3RGD - chains E and I of the 24 polymer chains in the assembly; structure by X-ray diffraction, 2.89 A resolution.

== Chain E (and I) ==
Molecule: Ferritin, middle subunit
Source organism: Rana catesbeiana
Notes: EC 1.16.3.1; chain I of this document is another copy of the same molecule, construct and numbering; everything in this record applies to it too
Reference sequence: P07798 (FRI2_RANCA); numbering as in UniProt (aligned over 1-176)
Chain sequence (176 residues; each row starts with the number of its first residue):
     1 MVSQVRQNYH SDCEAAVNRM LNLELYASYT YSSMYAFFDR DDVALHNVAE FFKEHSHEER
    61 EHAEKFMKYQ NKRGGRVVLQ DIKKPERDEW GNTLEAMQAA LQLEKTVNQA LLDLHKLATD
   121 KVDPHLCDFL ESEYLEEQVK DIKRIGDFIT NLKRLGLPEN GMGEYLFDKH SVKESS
Disordered / not traced: 1, 174-176 (chain I: 1, 173-176)
Metal / ion sites: Fe ion site 1: E24, E59, H62; Fe ion site 2: E59, E104, D141
Curated features (UniProtKB/Swiss-Prot):
  - binding site (Fe cation): E24, E59, H62, E104, Q138, D141

== Chain E / chain I interface ==
Pairs across the interface (53; chain E residue first):
  S3(E) - D41(I)  hydrogen bond
  Q4(E) - D41(I)  hydrogen bond
  L25(E) - Y29(I)  hydrophobic
  Y29(E) - N22(I)
  Y29(E) - L25(I)
  Y29(E) - L79(I)
  Y29(E) - Q80(I)  hydrogen bond (side chain-backbone)
  Y29(E) - I82(I)  hydrophobic
  S32(E) - M67(I)
  S33(E) - L79(I)
  Y35(E) - K68(I)
  A36(E) - N71(I)  hydrogen bond (backbone-side chain)
  D39(E) - K68(I)
  D39(E) - N71(I)  hydrogen bond
  R40(E) - N71(I)
  R40(E) - R76(I)
  D41(E) - S3(I)  hydrogen bond
  D41(E) - Q4(I)  hydrogen bond
  D41(E) - V5(I)
  D41(E) - R76(I)  salt bridge
  D42(E) - R76(I)  salt bridge
  K53(E) - E64(I)  salt bridge
  H57(E) - R60(I)
  H57(E) - E64(I)  salt bridge
  R60(E) - H57(I)  hydrogen bond
  R60(E) - R60(I)
  E64(E) - K53(I)
  E64(E) - H57(I)  salt bridge
  M67(E) - S32(I)
  M67(E) - A36(I)  hydrophobic
  K68(E) - Y35(I)
  K68(E) - D39(I)
  N71(E) - A36(I)  hydrogen bond (side chain-backbone)
  N71(E) - D39(I)  hydrogen bond
  N71(E) - R40(I)
  R76(E) - R40(I)
  R76(E) - D41(I)  salt bridge
  R76(E) - D42(I)  salt bridge
  L79(E) - Y29(I)
  L79(E) - S33(I)
  L79(E) - K84(I)
  Q80(E) - Y29(I)  hydrogen bond (backbone-side chain)
  Q80(E) - K84(I)
  D81(E) - I82(I)
  D81(E) - K83(I)  salt bridge
  D81(E) - K84(I)  hydrogen bond (side chain-backbone)
  I82(E) - Y29(I)  hydrophobic
  I82(E) - D81(I)
  I82(E) - I82(I)  hydrogen bond (backbone-backbone)
  K83(E) - D81(I)
  K84(E) - L79(I)  hydrogen bond (side chain-backbone)
  K84(E) - Q80(I)
  K84(E) - D81(I)  hydrogen bond (backbone-side chain)
Interface residues without a listed pair, chain E (32 interface residues in all): V5, N22, V77, V78, P85, D88
Interface residues without a listed pair, chain I (33 interface residues in all): G74, V77, V78, P85, D88

== In short ==
The interface between chain E and chain I involves 32 residues on one side and 33 on the other; the contacts
include 15 hydrogen bonds and 8 salt bridges. Among the polar pairs are D41(E)-R76(I), D42(E)-R76(I) and
K53(E)-E64(I).
Both chains are Ferritin, middle subunit (Rana catesbeiana). Entry 3RGD (Iron loaded frog M ferritin. Short
soaking time) was determined by X-ray diffraction (same publication as 4DAS, 3RBC and 3RE7).
